PDB entry 9N83 | electron microscopy, 3.10 A resolution | chains F and I of the 18 polymer chains in the assembly

[Chain F]
Protein: DNA ligase 4
From: Homo sapiens
Notes: EC 6.5.1.1
UniProtKB: P49917 (DNLI4_HUMAN); residues 1-911 here = UniProt positions 1-911
Chain sequence (914 residues; numbered -2 to 911; the number before each row is that of its first residue; numbers below 1 keep their minus sign (Gly-2 is residue -2)):
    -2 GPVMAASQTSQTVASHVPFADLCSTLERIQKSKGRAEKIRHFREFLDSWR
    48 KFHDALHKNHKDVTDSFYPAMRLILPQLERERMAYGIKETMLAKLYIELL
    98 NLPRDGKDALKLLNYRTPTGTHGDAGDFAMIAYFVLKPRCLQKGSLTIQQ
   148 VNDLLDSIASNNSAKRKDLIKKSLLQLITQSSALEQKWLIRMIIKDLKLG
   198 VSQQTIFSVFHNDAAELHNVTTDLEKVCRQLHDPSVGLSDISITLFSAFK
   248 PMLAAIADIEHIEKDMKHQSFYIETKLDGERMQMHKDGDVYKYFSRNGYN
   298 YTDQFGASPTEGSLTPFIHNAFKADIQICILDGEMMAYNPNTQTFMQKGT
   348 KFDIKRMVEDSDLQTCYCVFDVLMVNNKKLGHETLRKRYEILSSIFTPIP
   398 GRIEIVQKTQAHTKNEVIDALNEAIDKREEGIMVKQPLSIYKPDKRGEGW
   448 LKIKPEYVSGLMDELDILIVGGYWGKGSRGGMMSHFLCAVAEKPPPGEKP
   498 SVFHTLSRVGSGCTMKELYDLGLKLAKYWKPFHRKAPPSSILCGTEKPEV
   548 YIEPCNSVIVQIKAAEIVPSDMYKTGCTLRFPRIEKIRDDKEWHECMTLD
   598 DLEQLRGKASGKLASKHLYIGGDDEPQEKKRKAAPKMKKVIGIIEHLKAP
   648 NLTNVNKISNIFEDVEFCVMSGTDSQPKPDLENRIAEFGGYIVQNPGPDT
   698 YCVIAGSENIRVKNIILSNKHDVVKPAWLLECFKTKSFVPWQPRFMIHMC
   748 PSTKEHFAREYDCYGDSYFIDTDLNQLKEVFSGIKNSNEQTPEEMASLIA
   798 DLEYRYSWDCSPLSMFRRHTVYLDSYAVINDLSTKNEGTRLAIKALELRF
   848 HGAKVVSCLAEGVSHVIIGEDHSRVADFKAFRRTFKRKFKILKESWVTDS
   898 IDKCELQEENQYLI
Disordered / not traced: -2 to 6, 618-655, 911
Differences from the reference sequence: expression tag (-2 to 0)
UniProt features mapped onto this chain:
  - region: Leu610 to Asp620 (Required for catalytic activity)
  - active site: Lys273 (N6-AMP-lysine intermediate)
  - binding site (ATP): Glu271, Thr272, Lys273, Leu274, Arg278, Glu331, Lys345, Phe367, Glu427, Lys432, Lys449, Lys451
  - binding site (Mg(2+)): Glu331, Glu427
  - natural variant: Arg278 (R278H: In LIG4S and leukemia), Gln433 (deletion: In RSSCID), Gly469 (G469E: In LIG4S), Arg580 to Ile911 (deletion: In LIG4S), Leu774 (L774P: Found in a patient with microcephalic primordial dwarfism; uncertain significance), Arg814 to Ile911 (deletion: In LIG4S)

[Chain I]
Molecule: 68-nt DNA strand
Sequence (68 nucleotides; numbered 1 to 68; the number before each row is that of its first residue):
     1 CGCGCCCAGCTTTCCCAGCTAATAAACTAAAAACTATGCATGCTCTACTG
    51 CTTCTGATCTAGTCGACC
Disordered / not traced: 1-29

[Chain F / chain I interface]
Pairs across the interface - 26 pairs, chain F then chain I:
  Ala81(F) - DG65(I)  phosphate contact
  Gly83(F) - DC64(I)  sugar contact
  Gly83(F) - DG65(I)  hydrogen bond to the phosphate
  Ile84(F) - DG65(I)  phosphate contact
  Lys85(F) - DC64(I)  hydrogen bond to the phosphate
  Lys85(F) - DG65(I)  salt bridge to the phosphate
  Glu86(F) - DC64(I)  phosphate contact
  Thr87(F) - DC64(I)  phosphate contact
  Met88(F) - DT63(I)  phosphate contact
  Met88(F) - DC64(I)  hydrogen bond to the phosphate
  Gly276(F) - DC68(I)  sugar contact
  Glu277(F) - DC67(I)  sugar contact
  Arg278(F) - DC68(I)  hydrogen bond to the phosphate
  Ser292(F) - DC67(I)  hydrogen bond to the phosphate
  Arg293(F) - DC68(I)  phosphate contact
  Asn294(F) - DC67(I)  hydrogen bond to the phosphate
  Tyr296(F) - DA66(I)  phosphate contact
  Tyr296(F) - DC67(I)  phosphate contact
  Tyr298(F) - DA66(I)  sugar contact
  Tyr298(F) - DC67(I)  sugar contact
  Lys345(F) - DC67(I)  base contact
  Lys345(F) - DC68(I)  hydrogen bond to the sugar
  Lys352(F) - DA66(I)  base contact
  Lys352(F) - DC67(I)  base contact
  Arg531(F) - DG62(I)  salt bridge to the phosphate
  Phe578(F) - DC68(I)  base contact
Also at the interface, not in a pair above, chain F (21 interface residues in all): Tyr82, Thr542

[Summary]
Chain F and chain I form an interface of 21 and 7 residues respectively, with 7 hydrogen bonds and 2 salt
bridges. Polar pairs include Lys345(F)-DC68(I), Gly83(F)-DG65(I) and Lys85(F)-DC64(I).
Chain F is DNA ligase 4 (Homo sapiens) and chain I is a 68-nt DNA strand; the structure, The ligation complex
in the NHEJ pathway, was determined by electron microscopy, deposited together with 9CQ3, 9CQ6, 9CQC, 9N81 and
9N82.
